PDB entry 4C55 | X-ray diffraction, 2.35 A resolution | chain A

== Chain A ==
Molecule: Ig gamma-4 chain C region
Source organism: Homo sapiens
Notes: fragment: fc fragment, residues 110-327
UniProtKB: P01861 (IGHG4_HUMAN); residues 230-447 here correspond to UniProt positions 110-327 (UniProt number = residue number - 120)
Chain sequence (218 residues; numbered 230 to 447; the number before each row is that of its first residue):
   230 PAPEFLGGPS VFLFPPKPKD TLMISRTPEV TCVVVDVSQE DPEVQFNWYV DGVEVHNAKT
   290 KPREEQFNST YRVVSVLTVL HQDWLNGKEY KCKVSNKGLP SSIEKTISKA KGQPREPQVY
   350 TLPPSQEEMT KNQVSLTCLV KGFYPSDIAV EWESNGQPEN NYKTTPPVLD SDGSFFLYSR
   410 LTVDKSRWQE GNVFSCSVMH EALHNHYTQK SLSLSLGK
Not modelled in the structure: 230-236, 445-447
Disulfide bonds: C261-C321, C367-C425
Covalently attached groups: glycan linked to N297
Curated features (UniProtKB/Swiss-Prot):
  - glycosylation: N297 (N-linked (GlcNAc...) (complex) asparagine)
From the paper describing this entry:
  - post-translational modification sites: N297
  - interface residues: R409
  - conformationally variable residues (loop rearrangement): S324 to S331
  - binding site for N-acetylglucosamine: N297
  - self-association interface (contacts with another copy of this molecule); pairs are residue here / residue on that copy: R409-D399 (salt bridge)

== Summary ==
The paper reports a binding site for N-acetylglucosamine at N297; the interface residue R409.
Chain A is Ig gamma-4 chain C region (Homo sapiens); the structure, Crystal structure of serum-derived human
IgG4 Fc, was determined by X-ray diffraction (same publication as 4C54).
